Entry 1F3D (X-ray diffraction, 1.87 A resolution); this record covers chains L and H of the 4 polymer chains in the assembly.

[Chain L]
Name: Catalytic antibody 4B2
Source organism: Mus musculus
Notes: fragment: light chain - fab fragment; antibody fragment or engineered binder
Chain sequence (219 residues; row label = number of the first residue in the row; a row labelled like 27A-27E holds insertion residues (27A, then the next letters in order)):
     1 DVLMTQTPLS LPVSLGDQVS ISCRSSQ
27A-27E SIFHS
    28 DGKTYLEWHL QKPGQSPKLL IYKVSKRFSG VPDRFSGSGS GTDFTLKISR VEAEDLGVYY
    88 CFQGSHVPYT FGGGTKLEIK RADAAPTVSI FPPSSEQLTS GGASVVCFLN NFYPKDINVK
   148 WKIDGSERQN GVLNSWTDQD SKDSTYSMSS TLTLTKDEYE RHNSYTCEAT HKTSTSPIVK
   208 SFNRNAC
Disordered / not traced: 214
Disulfides: Cys23-Cys88, Cys134-Cys194
Small-molecule neighbours: TPM (2-(4-aminobenzylamino)-3,4,5,6-tetrahydropyridinium): Tyr32, Glu34, His36, Phe89, Gly91, Tyr96, Phe98

[Chain H]
Name: Catalytic antibody 4B2
Source organism: Mus musculus
Notes: fragment: heavy chain - fab fragment; antibody fragment or engineered binder
Chain sequence (217 residues; numbered 1 to 223 plus 4 insertion-coded residues; 10 numbers in that range are skipped by the numbering (no residue carries them; nothing is unmodelled there); the number before each row is that of its first residue; a row labelled like 82A-82C holds insertion residues (82A, then the next letters in order)):
     1 EIQLQQSGPE LVKPGASVKV SCKASGYSFI DYNIHWVKQS HGKSLEWIGY IV
   52A P
    53 YSGGTTFNQK FKGKATLTVD KSSSTAFMHL
82A-82C NSL
    83 TFEDSAVYYC ANDYDGV
   102 YWGQGTTLTV S
   121 SAKTTPPSVY PLAPGSAAQT NSMVTLGCLV KGYFPEPVTV TWNSGSLSSG VHTFPAVLQS
   181 DLYTLSSSVT VPSSTWPSET VTCNVAHPAS STKVDKKIVP RDC
Disulfides: Cys22-Cys92, Cys148-Cys203
Small-molecule neighbours: TPM (2-(4-aminobenzylamino)-3,4,5,6-tetrahydropyridinium): His35, Val37, Ala93, Asp95, Val99, Trp103
From the paper describing this entry:
  - binding site for TPM: His35

[How chain L and chain H interact]
Residue-residue contacts - 67 pairs, chain L then chain H:
  Glu34(L) with Val99(H)
  His36(L) with Trp103(H), hydrogen bond
  Gln38(L) with Gln39(H), hydrogen bond; Tyr91(H), hydrogen bond
  Gln42(L) with Tyr91(H)
  Ser43(L) with Tyr91(H); Gly104(H), hydrogen bond (side chain-backbone); Gln105(H)
  Pro44(L) with Tyr91(H); Trp103(H)
  Leu46(L) with Gly98(H); Val99(H)
  Tyr49(L) with Asp97(H), hydrogen bond; Gly98(H)
  Phe55(L) with Asp97(H); Val99(H); Tyr102(H)
  Ser56(L) with Asp97(H)
  Tyr87(L) with Gln39(H); Lys43(H), hydrogen bond (side chain-backbone); Leu45(H), hydrophobic
  Pro95(L) with Trp47(H), hydrophobic; Asn60(H)
  Tyr96(L) with Trp47(H); Tyr50(H)
  Phe98(L) with Leu45(H)
  Ser116(L) with Thr145(H)
  Phe118(L) with Leu132(H); Ala133(H); Pro134(H); Thr145(H)
  Pro119(L) with Asp222(H)
  Pro120(L) with Asp222(H); Cys223(H)
  Ser121(L) with Tyr130(H); Pro131(H); Cys223(H)
  Ser122(L) with Cys223(H)
  Glu123(L) with Tyr130(H); Pro131(H); Lys216(H), salt bridge
  Gln124(L) with Tyr130(H)
  Leu125(L) with Cys223(H)
  Ser127(L) with Tyr130(H)
  Ser131(L) with Leu149(H)
  Phe135(L) with Phe174(H), hydrophobic; Ser186(H); Ser187(H); Ser188(H)
  Asn137(L) with His172(H); Phe174(H); Ser188(H), hydrogen bond
  Asn138(L) with His172(H), hydrogen bond
  Leu160(L) with Val177(H), hydrophobic; Gln179(H)
  Asn161(L) with Val177(H)
  Ser162(L) with Phe174(H); Pro175(H), hydrogen bond (side chain-backbone); Val177(H)
  Trp163(L) with Pro175(H)
  Thr164(L) with Phe174(H)
  Ser174(L) with His172(H), hydrogen bond; Phe174(H)
  Met175(L) with Phe174(H)
  Ser176(L) with Phe174(H); Ser186(H), hydrogen bond
  Thr180(L) with Gln179(H)
Also at the interface, not in a pair above, chain L (41 interface residues in all): Lys45, Val94, Val133, Tyr186
Also at the interface, not in a pair above, chain H (44 interface residues in all): His35, Val37, Gly42, Glu46, Thr58, Phe59, Tyr96, Gly135, Leu146, Gly147, Lys151, Thr173

[In short]
Chain L and chain H form an interface of 41 and 44 residues respectively, with 11 hydrogen bonds and 1 salt
bridge. Polar contacts include Glu123(L)-Lys216(H), His36(L)-Trp103(H) and Gln38(L)-Gln39(H). Compound TPM is
bound between chain L and chain H. The paper reports a binding site for TPM at His35(H).
Here chain L is Catalytic antibody 4B2 and chain H is Catalytic antibody 4B2, both from Mus musculus. Entry
1F3D (Catalytic antibody 4B2 in complex with its amidinium hapten) was determined by X-ray diffraction.
